Entry 6TDY (electron microscopy, 3.04 A resolution); this record covers chains V and W of the 26 polymer chains in the assembly.

[Chain V (and W)]
Molecule: ATP synthase subunit c
Organism: Euglena gracilis
Notes: chain W of this document is another copy of the same molecule, construct and numbering; everything in this record applies to it too
Amino-acid sequence (104 residues; numbered 1 to 104; the number before each row is that of its first residue):
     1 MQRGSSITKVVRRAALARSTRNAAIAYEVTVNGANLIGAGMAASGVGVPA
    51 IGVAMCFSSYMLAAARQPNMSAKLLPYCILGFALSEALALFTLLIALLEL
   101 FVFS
Disordered / not traced: 1-23
Reported in the primary citation:
  - catalytic residues: Glu-86 (proposed by the authors, not directly observed)

[How chain V and chain W interact]
Residue-residue contacts (76):
  Ala-24(V) with Ala-26(W)
  Ile-25(V) with Ala-26(W), hydrogen bond (backbone-backbone); Tyr-27(W), hydrophobic; Glu-28(W), hydrogen bond (backbone-backbone)
  Ala-26(V) with Glu-28(W)
  Tyr-27(V) with Tyr-27(W), hydrophobic; Glu-28(W), hydrogen bond (backbone-backbone); Val-29(W); Thr-30(W), hydrogen bond (backbone-backbone)
  Glu-28(V) with Thr-30(W); Asn-32(W)
  Val-29(V) with Thr-30(W), hydrogen bond (backbone-backbone); Val-31(W), hydrophobic; Asn-32(W), hydrogen bond (backbone-backbone)
  Thr-30(V) with Asn-32(W)
  Val-31(V) with Val-31(W), hydrophobic; Gly-33(W)
  Ala-34(V) with Gly-33(W); Leu-36(W)
  Asn-35(V) with Leu-36(W)
  Met-41(V) with Ile-37(W); Gly-40(W); Met-41(W), hydrophobic; Ser-44(W), hydrogen bond (backbone-side chain)
  Ala-42(V) with Gly-40(W); Ala-43(W), hydrophobic
  Gly-45(V) with Ser-44(W); Gly-47(W)
  Val-48(V) with Gly-47(W); Val-48(W), hydrophobic; Ile-51(W)
  Pro-49(V) with Gly-47(W); Ala-50(W), hydrophobic
  Ile-51(V) with Ile-51(W), hydrophobic
  Gly-52(V) with Ala-54(W)
  Met-55(V) with Ile-51(W); Ala-54(W), hydrophobic; Met-55(W), hydrogen bond (side chain-backbone); Ser-58(W)
  Cys-56(V) with Ala-54(W); Met-61(W), hydrophobic
  Ser-59(V) with Ser-58(W); Met-61(W), hydrogen bond; Leu-62(W)
  Tyr-60(V) with Met-61(W), hydrogen bond (backbone-side chain)
  Ala-63(V) with Leu-62(W); Ala-65(W), hydrophobic
  Arg-66(V) with Ala-65(W); Arg-66(W)
  Gln-67(V) with Ala-65(W), hydrogen bond (side chain-backbone); Pro-68(W)
  Met-70(V) with Pro-68(W), hydrophobic
  Leu-74(V) with Met-61(W)
  Tyr-77(V) with Phe-57(W), hydrophobic; Tyr-60(W), hydrophobic; Met-61(W); Leu-75(W)
  Cys-78(V) with Met-61(W)
  Leu-80(V) with Phe-57(W), hydrophobic
  Gly-81(V) with Val-53(W); Phe-57(W)
  Leu-84(V) with Phe-82(W), hydrophobic
  Ser-85(V) with Ala-50(W)
  Leu-88(V) with Val-46(W); Ala-50(W); Glu-86(W); Ala-89(W), hydrophobic
  Phe-91(V) with Leu-93(W), hydrophobic
  Thr-92(V) with Ala-43(W); Val-46(W); Gly-47(W)
  Ile-95(V) with Leu-93(W), hydrophobic; Ala-96(W), hydrophobic; Leu-97(W), hydrophobic
  Glu-99(V) with Leu-36(W)
  Phe-103(V) with Leu-100(W), hydrophobic
Also at the interface, not in a pair above, chain V (40 interface residues in all): Gly-38, Leu-62

[In short]
40 residues of chain V and 38 residues of chain W are in contact; the contacts include 11 hydrogen bonds.
Polar pairs include Met-41(V)/Ser-44(W), Met-55(V)/Met-55(W) and Ser-59(V)/Met-61(W). The paper reports the
catalytic residue Glu-86(V).
Both chains are ATP synthase subunit c (Euglena gracilis). Entry 6TDY (Cryo-EM structure of Euglena gracilis
mitochondrial ATP synthase, OSCP/F1/c-ring in rotational state 1) was determined by electron microscopy,
deposited together with 6TDU, 6TDV, 6TDW, 6TDX, 6TDZ and 6TE0.
